7ZXF - chains B and C of the 5 polymer chains in the assembly; structure by X-ray diffraction, 3.72 A resolution.

[Chain B]
Molecule: 85RF45.1 heavy chain
Source organism: Rattus norvegicus
Sequence (445 residues; row label = number of the first residue in the row):
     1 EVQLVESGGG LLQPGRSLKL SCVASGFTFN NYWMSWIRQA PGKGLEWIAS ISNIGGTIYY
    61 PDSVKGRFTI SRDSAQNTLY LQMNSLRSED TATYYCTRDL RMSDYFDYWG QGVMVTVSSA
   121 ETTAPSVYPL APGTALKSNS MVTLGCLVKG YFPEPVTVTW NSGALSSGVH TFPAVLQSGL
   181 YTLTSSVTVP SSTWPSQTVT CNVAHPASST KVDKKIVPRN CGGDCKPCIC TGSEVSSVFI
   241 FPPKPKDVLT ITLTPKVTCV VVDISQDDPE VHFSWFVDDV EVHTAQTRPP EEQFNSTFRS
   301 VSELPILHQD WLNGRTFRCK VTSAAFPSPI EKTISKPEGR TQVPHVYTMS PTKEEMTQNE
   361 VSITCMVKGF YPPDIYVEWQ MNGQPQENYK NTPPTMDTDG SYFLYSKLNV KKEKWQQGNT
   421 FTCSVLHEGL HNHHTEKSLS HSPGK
Not modelled in the structure: 1, 132-142, 219-445
Cystine bridges: Cys22-Cys96, Cys146-Cys201

[Chain C]
Molecule: 85RF45.1 light chain
Source organism: Rattus norvegicus
Sequence (216 residues; row label = number of the first residue in the row):
     1 QFVLSQPNSV STNLGSTVKL SCKRSTGNIG SNYVSWYQHH EGRSPTTMIY RDDQRPDGVP
    61 DRFSGSIDRS SNSALLTIDN VQTEDEAAYF CHSYSTGMYI FGGGTKLTVL GQPKSTPTLT
   121 MFPPSPEELQ ENKATLVCLI SNFSPSGVTV AWKANGTPIT QGVDTSNPTK EDNKYMASSF
   181 LHLTSDQWRS HNSFTCQVTH EGNTVEKTVS PTECVA
Cystine bridges: Cys22-Cys91, Cys138-Cys196

[Interface between chain B and chain C]
Contacting residue pairs (77; chain B residue first):
  Trp33(B) with Tyr99(C)
  Gln39(B) with His39(C), hydrogen bond
  Gly44(B) with Phe90(C); Gly103(C)
  Leu45(B) with Phe90(C); Phe101(C)
  Trp47(B) with Gly97(C); Met98(C), hydrophobic; Tyr99(C)
  Ser50(B) with Tyr99(C), hydrogen bond
  Tyr59(B) with Tyr94(C); Gly97(C)
  Tyr95(B) with His39(C); Arg43(C); Pro45(C)
  Arg101(B) with Tyr94(C); Tyr99(C), hydrogen bond
  Met102(B) with Tyr33(C)
  Ser103(B) with Tyr33(C); Arg51(C), hydrogen bond
  Asp104(B) with Tyr33(C); Ser35(C); His92(C), hydrogen bond (backbone-side chain); Tyr94(C)
  Tyr105(B) with Ser35(C); Tyr37(C); Thr47(C); Tyr50(C), hydrophobic
  Phe106(B) with Tyr37(C), hydrogen bond (backbone-side chain); Thr47(C), hydrogen bond (backbone-side chain); Phe101(C), hydrophobic
  Asp107(B) with Thr47(C)
  Trp109(B) with Tyr37(C), hydrophobic; Pro45(C); Thr47(C)
  Gly110(B) with Ser44(C)
  Tyr128(B) with Ser125(C); Glu128(C); Glu131(C)
  Pro129(B) with Ser125(C), hydrogen bond (backbone-side chain); Glu127(C)
  Leu130(B) with Phe122(C), hydrophobic; Pro123(C); Ser125(C)
  Ala131(B) with Phe122(C)
  Thr143(B) with Phe122(C)
  Leu144(B) with Phe122(C)
  Gly145(B) with Phe122(C)
  Lys149(B) with Glu128(C), salt bridge; Lys133(C); Thr135(C), hydrogen bond
  Thr171(B) with Met176(C)
  Phe172(B) with Leu139(C), hydrophobic; Ile140(C); Met176(C), hydrophobic; Ala177(C); Ser178(C)
  Pro173(B) with Ser166(C); Thr169(C); Met176(C); Ser178(C)
  Ala174(B) with Ser166(C)
  Val175(B) with Asp164(C); Thr165(C); Ser166(C); Phe180(C), hydrophobic
  Leu176(B) with Asp164(C)
  Gln177(B) with Asp164(C); Phe180(C); His182(C), hydrogen bond
  Thr182(B) with Phe180(C)
  Thr184(B) with Val137(C); Leu139(C); Phe180(C)
  Ser186(B) with Leu139(C)
  Pro218(B) with Val215(C); Ala216(C), hydrogen bond (backbone-backbone)
Other interface residues (no listed pair), chain B (40 interface residues in all): Ser35, Ile37, Gln111, Leu183
Other interface residues (no listed pair), chain C (44 interface residues in all): Gly102, Ser141, Glu171, Cys214

[Summary]
40 residues of chain B and 44 residues of chain C are in contact, with 11 hydrogen bonds and 1 salt bridge.
Polar contacts include Lys149(B)-Glu128(C), Gln39(B)-His39(C) and Ser50(B)-Tyr99(C).
Chain B is 85RF45.1 heavy chain and chain C is 85RF45.1 light chain, both from Rattus norvegicus; the
structure, Pfs48/45 bound to monoclonal antibodies 10D8 and 85RF45.1, was determined by X-ray diffraction
(same publication as 7ZWF, 7ZWI, 7ZWM and 7ZXG).
